PDB entry 5OAF | electron microscopy, 4.06 A resolution (low resolution: residue-level contacts below are approximate; hydrogen-bond / salt-bridge calls are withheld) | chains A and B of the 6 polymer chains in the assembly

Chain A:
Name: RuvB-like 1
Source organism: Homo sapiens
Notes: EC 3.6.4.12
UniProtKB: Q9Y265 (RUVB1_HUMAN); residues 1-456 here = UniProt positions 1-456
Sequence (456 residues; row label = number of the first residue in the row):
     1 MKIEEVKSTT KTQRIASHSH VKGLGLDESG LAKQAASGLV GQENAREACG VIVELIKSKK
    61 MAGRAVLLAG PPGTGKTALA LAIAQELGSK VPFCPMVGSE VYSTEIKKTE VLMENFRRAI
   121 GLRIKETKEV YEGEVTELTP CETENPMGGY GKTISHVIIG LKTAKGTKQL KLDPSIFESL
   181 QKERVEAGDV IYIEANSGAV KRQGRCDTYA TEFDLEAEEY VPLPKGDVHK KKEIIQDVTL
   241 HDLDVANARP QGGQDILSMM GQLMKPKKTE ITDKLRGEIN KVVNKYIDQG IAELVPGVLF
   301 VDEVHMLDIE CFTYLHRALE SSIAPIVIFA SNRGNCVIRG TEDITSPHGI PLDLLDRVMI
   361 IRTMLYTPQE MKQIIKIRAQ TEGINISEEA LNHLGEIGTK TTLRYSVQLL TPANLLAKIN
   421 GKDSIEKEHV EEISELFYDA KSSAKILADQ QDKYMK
Disordered / not traced: 1-10, 145-150, 453-456
UniProt features mapped onto this chain:
  - binding site (ATP): Gly-70 to Thr-77
  - modified residue: Lys-453 (N6-acetyllysine)
  - cross-link (Glycyl lysine isopeptide (Lys-Gly)): Lys-2 (interchain with G-Cter in SUMO2), Lys-225 (interchain with G-Cter in SUMO1), Lys-445 (interchain with G-Cter in SUMO2)
  - mutagenesis: Lys-76 (K76M: No effect on interaction with NOPCHAP1), Asp-302 (D302N: Abolishes ATPase activity; inhibition of MYC- and CTNNB1-mediated transformation), Glu-303 (E303Q: Reduces ATPase activity. Decreases interaction with NOPCHAP1. No effect on formation of RUVBL1-RUVBL2 heteromeric complex)
Residues lining bound ligands: ADP (adenosine-5'-diphosphate): His-18, His-20, Gly-38, Leu-39, Val-40, Arg-46, Pro-71, Pro-72, Gly-73, Thr-74, Gly-75, Lys-76, Thr-77, Ala-78, Asn-332, Tyr-366, Ile-374, Arg-378, Arg-404

Chain B:
Name: RuvB-like 2
Source organism: Homo sapiens
Notes: EC 3.6.4.12
UniProtKB: Q9Y230 (RUVB2_HUMAN); residues 1-463 here = UniProt positions 1-463
Sequence (463 residues; numbered 1 to 463; the number before each row is that of its first residue):
     1 MATVTATTKV PEIRDVTRIE RIGAHSHIRG LGLDDALEPR QASQGMVGQL AARRAAGVVL
    61 EMIREGKIAG RAVLIAGQPG TGKTAIAMGM AQALGPDTPF TAIAGSEIFS LEMSKTEALT
   121 QAFRRSIGVR IKEETEIIEG EVVEIQIDRP ATGTGSKVGK LTLKTTEMET IYDLGTKMIE
   181 SLTKDKVQAG DVITIDKATG KISKLGRSFT RARDYDAMGS QTKFVQCPDG ELQKRKEVVH
   241 TVSLHEIDVI NSRTQGFLAL FSGDTGEIKS EVREQINAKV AEWREEGKAE IIPGVLFIDE
   301 VHMLDIESFS FLNRALESDM APVLIMATNR GITRIRGTSY QSPHGIPIDL LDRLLIVSTT
   361 PYSEKDTKQI LRIRCEEEDV EMSEDAYTVL TRIGLETSLR YAIQLITAAS LVCRKRKGTE
   421 VQVDDIKRVY SLFLDESRST QYMKEYQDAF LFNELKGETM DTS
Disordered / not traced: 1-15, 212-227, 450-463
UniProt features mapped onto this chain:
  - binding site (ATP): Gly-77 to Thr-84
  - modified residue: Ala-2 (N-acetylalanine), Ser-437 (Phosphoserine)
  - cross-link (Glycyl lysine isopeptide (Lys-Gly)): Lys-9 (interchain with G-Cter in SUMO2), Lys-444 (interchain with G-Cter in SUMO2), Lys-456 (interchain with G-Cter in SUMO2)
  - mutagenesis: Lys-83 (K83M: No effect on interaction with NOPCHAP1), Asp-299 (D299N: Abolishes ATPase activity), Glu-300 (E300Q: Reduces ATPase activity. Decreases interaction with NOPCHAP1. No effect on formation of RUVBL1-RUVBL2 heteromeric complex)
Residues lining bound ligands:
  - ADP (adenosine-5'-diphosphate), molecule 1: Ala-24, His-25, His-27, Gly-45, Met-46, Val-47, Gln-78, Pro-79, Gly-80, Thr-81, Gly-82, Lys-83, Thr-84, Ala-85, Asn-329, Tyr-362, Ile-370, Arg-374, Arg-400, Ile-403
  - ADP, molecule 2: Arg-314, Glu-317, Arg-353

Chain A / chain B interface:
Residue-residue contacts - 112 pairs, chain A then chain B:
  Lys-11(A) / Arg-284(B)
  Lys-11(A) / Glu-285(B)
  Arg-14(A) / Gly-66(B)
  Arg-14(A) / Lys-67(B)
  Arg-14(A) / Ile-68(B)
  Arg-14(A) / Ile-291(B)
  Ala-16(A) / Asp-319(B)
  Ser-17(A) / Glu-317(B)
  Ser-17(A) / Ser-318(B)
  Ser-17(A) / Asp-319(B)
  Pro-72(A) / Asp-349(B)
  Thr-77(A) / Glu-317(B)
  Cys-94(A) / Arg-273(B)
  Val-97(A) / Phe-311(B)
  Val-97(A) / Arg-314(B)
  Ser-99(A) / Thr-116(B)
  Ser-99(A) / Glu-307(B)
  Ser-99(A) / Ser-310(B)
  Ser-99(A) / Phe-311(B)
  Glu-100(A) / Thr-116(B)
  Tyr-102(A) / Ser-114(B)
  Ser-103(A) / Ser-114(B)
  Thr-104(A) / Leu-111(B)
  Thr-104(A) / Glu-112(B)
  Thr-104(A) / Met-113(B)
  Thr-104(A) / Ser-114(B)
  Thr-104(A) / Thr-265(B)
  Glu-105(A) / Thr-265(B)
  Val-111(A) / Lys-269(B)
  Glu-114(A) / Lys-269(B)
  Arg-118(A) / Lys-269(B)
  Arg-118(A) / Ser-270(B)
  Arg-118(A) / Arg-273(B)
  Glu-186(A) / Lys-177(B)
  Gln-203(A) / Lys-177(B)
  Glu-212(A) / Asp-173(B)
  Phe-213(A) / Val-158(B)
  Phe-213(A) / Asp-173(B)
  Phe-213(A) / Leu-174(B)
  Phe-213(A) / Gly-175(B)
  Phe-213(A) / Thr-176(B)
  Leu-215(A) / Leu-161(B)
  Leu-215(A) / Tyr-172(B)
  Leu-215(A) / Asp-173(B)
  Leu-215(A) / Leu-174(B)
  Leu-215(A) / Gly-175(B)
  Leu-215(A) / Met-178(B)
  Ala-217(A) / Met-178(B)
  Ala-217(A) / Thr-199(B)
  Glu-218(A) / Lys-177(B)
  Glu-218(A) / Lys-197(B)
  Glu-218(A) / Thr-199(B)
  Glu-219(A) / Lys-197(B)
  Tyr-220(A) / Lys-197(B)
  His-241(A) / Ile-268(B)
  His-241(A) / Lys-269(B)
  His-241(A) / Ser-270(B)
  Gly-252(A) / Arg-253(B)
  Gly-253(A) / Arg-253(B)
  Met-260(A) / Thr-254(B)
  Met-264(A) / Gly-263(B)
  Met-264(A) / Asp-264(B)
  Lys-265(A) / Asn-251(B)
  Lys-265(A) / Ser-252(B)
  Lys-265(A) / Arg-253(B)
  Lys-267(A) / Gly-266(B)
  Lys-267(A) / Glu-267(B)
  Lys-267(A) / Ile-268(B)
  Asp-302(A) / Arg-314(B)
  Glu-303(A) / Ser-310(B)
  Glu-303(A) / Arg-314(B)
  Met-306(A) / Ile-306(B)
  Met-306(A) / Glu-307(B)
  Met-306(A) / Ser-310(B)
  Asn-332(A) / Asp-349(B)
  Arg-333(A) / Asp-349(B)
  Val-337(A) / Tyr-340(B)
  Arg-339(A) / Ile-306(B)
  Arg-339(A) / Glu-307(B)
  Glu-382(A) / Lys-67(B)
  Glu-382(A) / Ile-68(B)
  Arg-404(A) / Asp-352(B)
  Arg-404(A) / Arg-353(B)
  Tyr-405(A) / Leu-355(B)
  Gln-408(A) / Arg-71(B)
  Gln-408(A) / Leu-355(B)
  Leu-409(A) / Leu-355(B)
  Thr-411(A) / Ile-68(B)
  Pro-412(A) / Arg-71(B)
  Leu-415(A) / Val-58(B)
  Leu-415(A) / Glu-61(B)
  Leu-416(A) / Arg-54(B)
  Leu-416(A) / Val-58(B)
  Ile-419(A) / Asp-35(B)
  Ile-419(A) / Leu-37(B)
  Glu-432(A) / Arg-54(B)
  Leu-436(A) / Ala-51(B)
  Leu-436(A) / Ala-55(B)
  Phe-437(A) / Ala-55(B)
  Phe-437(A) / Leu-355(B)
  Phe-437(A) / Ile-356(B)
  Phe-437(A) / Val-357(B)
  Tyr-438(A) / Ile-356(B)
  Tyr-438(A) / Ser-358(B)
  Ala-440(A) / Leu-351(B)
  Ala-440(A) / Asp-352(B)
  Ala-440(A) / Ile-356(B)
  Ser-443(A) / Ile-356(B)
  Leu-447(A) / His-344(B)
  Ala-448(A) / Ile-332(B)
  Gln-451(A) / Gln-78(B)
  Asp-452(A) / Gln-78(B)
Other interface residues (no listed pair), chain A (70 interface residues in all): Thr-12, Gln-13, Ile-15, Pro-95, Ile-106, Glu-216, Thr-239, Val-245, Gln-251, Ala-444
Other interface residues (no listed pair), chain B (75 interface residues in all): Met-62, Glu-65, Ala-69, Ile-138, Ile-195, Asp-196, Glu-274, Ile-292, Ser-308, Leu-316, Gly-331, Pro-343

In short:
70 residues of chain A face 75 of chain B across their interface. One ADP molecule is bound between chain A
and chain B. Ligands of chain B: ADP.
Here chain A is RuvB-like 1 and chain B is RuvB-like 2, both from Homo sapiens. Entry 5OAF (Human Rvb1/Rvb2
heterohexamer in INO80 complex) was determined by electron microscopy.
